Entry 7ETJ (electron microscopy, 4.00 A resolution); this record covers chains C and Z of the 23 polymer chains in the assembly.

# Chain C (and Z)
Name: Major capsid protein
Organism: Human cytomegalovirus
Notes: chain Z of this document is another copy of the same molecule, construct and numbering; everything in this record applies to it too
UniProtKB: A0A1U8QPG3 (A0A1U8QPG3_HCMV); residues 1-1370 here = UniProt positions 1-1370
Amino-acid sequence (1370 residues; numbered 1 to 1370; the number before each row is that of its first residue):
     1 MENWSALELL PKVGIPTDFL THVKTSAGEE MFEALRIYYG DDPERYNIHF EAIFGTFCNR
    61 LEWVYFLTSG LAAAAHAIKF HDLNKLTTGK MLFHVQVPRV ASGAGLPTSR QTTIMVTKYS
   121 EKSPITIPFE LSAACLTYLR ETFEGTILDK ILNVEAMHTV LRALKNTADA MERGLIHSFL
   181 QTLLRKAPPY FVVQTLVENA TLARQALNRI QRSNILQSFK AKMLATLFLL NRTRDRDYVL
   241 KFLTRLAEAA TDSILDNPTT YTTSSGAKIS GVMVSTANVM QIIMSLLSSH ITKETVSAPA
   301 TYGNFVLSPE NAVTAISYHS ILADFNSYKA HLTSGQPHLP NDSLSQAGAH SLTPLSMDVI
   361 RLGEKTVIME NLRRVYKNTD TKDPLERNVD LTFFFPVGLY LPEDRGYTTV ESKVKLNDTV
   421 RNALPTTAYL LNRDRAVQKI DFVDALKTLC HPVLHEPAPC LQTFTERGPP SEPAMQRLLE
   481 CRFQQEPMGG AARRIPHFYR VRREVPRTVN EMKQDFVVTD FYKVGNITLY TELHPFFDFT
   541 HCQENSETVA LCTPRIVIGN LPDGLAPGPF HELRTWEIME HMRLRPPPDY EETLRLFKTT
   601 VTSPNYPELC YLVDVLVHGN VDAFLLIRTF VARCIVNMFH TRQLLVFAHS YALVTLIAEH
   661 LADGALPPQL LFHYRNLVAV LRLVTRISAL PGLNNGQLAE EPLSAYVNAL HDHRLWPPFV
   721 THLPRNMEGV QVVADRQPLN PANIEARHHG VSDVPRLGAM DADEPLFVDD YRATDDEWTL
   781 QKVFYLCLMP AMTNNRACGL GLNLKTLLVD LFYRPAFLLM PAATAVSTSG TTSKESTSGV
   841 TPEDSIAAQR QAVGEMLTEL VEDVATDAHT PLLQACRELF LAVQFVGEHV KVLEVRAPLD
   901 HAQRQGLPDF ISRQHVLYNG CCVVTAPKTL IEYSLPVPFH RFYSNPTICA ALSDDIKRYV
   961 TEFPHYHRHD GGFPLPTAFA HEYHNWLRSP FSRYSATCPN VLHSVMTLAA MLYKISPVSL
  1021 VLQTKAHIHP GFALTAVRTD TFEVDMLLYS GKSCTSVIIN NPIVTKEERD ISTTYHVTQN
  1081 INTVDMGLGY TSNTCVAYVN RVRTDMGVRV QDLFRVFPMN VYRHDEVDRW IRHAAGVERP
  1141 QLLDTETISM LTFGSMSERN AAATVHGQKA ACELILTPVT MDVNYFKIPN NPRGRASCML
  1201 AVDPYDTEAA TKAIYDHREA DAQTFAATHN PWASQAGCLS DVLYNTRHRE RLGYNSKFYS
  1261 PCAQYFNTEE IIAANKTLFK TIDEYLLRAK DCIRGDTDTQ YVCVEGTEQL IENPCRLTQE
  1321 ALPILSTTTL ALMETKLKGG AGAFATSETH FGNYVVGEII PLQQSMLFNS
Not modelled in the structure: 15-29, 39-41, 824-844 (chain Z: 473-485, 825-844)

# Chain C / chain Z interface
Residue-residue contacts - 79 pairs, chain C then chain Z:
  His-81(C) / Glu-144(Z)  salt bridge
  Asp-82(C) / Thr-146(Z)
  Asp-82(C) / Leu-148(Z)
  Lys-90(C) / Glu-2(Z)
  Leu-92(C) / Leu-7(Z)  hydrophobic
  Phe-93(C) / Leu-7(Z)
  His-94(C) / Leu-7(Z)
  Val-97(C) / Val-23(Z)  hydrophobic
  Arg-110(C) / Tyr-39(Z)
  Gln-111(C) / Tyr-39(Z)
  Gln-111(C) / Gly-40(Z)
  Thr-112(C) / Lys-24(Z)
  Thr-112(C) / Ile-37(Z)
  Thr-112(C) / Tyr-38(Z)  hydrogen bond (side chain-backbone)
  Thr-112(C) / Tyr-39(Z)
  Thr-113(C) / Ile-37(Z)
  Thr-113(C) / Tyr-38(Z)  hydrogen bond (backbone-backbone)
  Ile-114(C) / Val-23(Z)  hydrophobic
  Ile-114(C) / Ala-27(Z)  hydrophobic
  Ile-114(C) / Arg-36(Z)
  Ile-114(C) / Ile-37(Z)  hydrophobic
  Met-115(C) / Trp-4(Z)  hydrophobic
  Met-115(C) / Leu-7(Z)  hydrophobic
  Met-115(C) / Ala-34(Z)
  Met-115(C) / Leu-35(Z)
  Met-115(C) / Arg-36(Z)  hydrogen bond (backbone-backbone)
  Met-115(C) / Tyr-38(Z)  hydrophobic
  Val-116(C) / Phe-32(Z)  hydrophobic
  Val-116(C) / Ala-34(Z)
  Thr-117(C) / Glu-2(Z)
  Thr-117(C) / Glu-33(Z)
  Thr-117(C) / Ala-34(Z)
  Lys-118(C) / Glu-33(Z)
  Tyr-119(C) / Glu-2(Z)  hydrogen bond
  Leu-196(C) / Leu-20(Z)  hydrophobic
  Ala-200(C) / Leu-20(Z)
  Ala-203(C) / His-22(Z)
  Ala-203(C) / Thr-25(Z)  hydrogen bond (backbone-side chain)
  Arg-204(C) / His-22(Z)  hydrogen bond (backbone-side chain)
  Arg-204(C) / Lys-24(Z)
  Arg-204(C) / Thr-25(Z)
  Gln-205(C) / Lys-24(Z)
  Gln-205(C) / Thr-25(Z)  hydrogen bond (backbone-side chain)
  Gln-205(C) / Glu-29(Z)
  Ala-206(C) / Glu-29(Z)
  Leu-207(C) / Glu-29(Z)  hydrogen bond (backbone-side chain)
  Ala-249(C) / Leu-20(Z)
  Thr-251(C) / Asp-18(Z)  hydrogen bond (side chain-backbone)
  Thr-251(C) / Phe-19(Z)
  Asp-252(C) / Asp-18(Z)
  Ile-254(C) / Ile-15(Z)
  Leu-307(C) / Ile-147(Z)
  Ala-312(C) / Leu-148(Z)  hydrophobic
  Leu-322(C) / Leu-10(Z)  hydrophobic
  Tyr-328(C) / Leu-10(Z)  hydrophobic
  Tyr-328(C) / Pro-11(Z)
  Leu-332(C) / Pro-11(Z)
  Gln-336(C) / Pro-11(Z)
  Pro-337(C) / Pro-11(Z)
  Pro-337(C) / Lys-12(Z)  hydrogen bond (backbone-backbone)
  His-338(C) / Lys-12(Z)
  Leu-339(C) / Pro-11(Z)
  Leu-339(C) / Lys-12(Z)  hydrogen bond (backbone-backbone)
  Leu-339(C) / Val-13(Z)  hydrophobic
  Asn-341(C) / Val-13(Z)
  Asn-1061(C) / Glu-144(Z)
  Leu-1088(C) / Thr-17(Z)
  Leu-1088(C) / Phe-19(Z)  hydrophobic
  Leu-1088(C) / Met-31(Z)
  Gly-1089(C) / Phe-19(Z)
  Gly-1089(C) / Met-31(Z)
  Tyr-1090(C) / Met-31(Z)
  Tyr-1205(C) / Glu-30(Z)  hydrogen bond
  Thr-1277(C) / Glu-29(Z)  hydrogen bond (side chain-backbone)
  Thr-1277(C) / Glu-30(Z)
  Phe-1279(C) / Glu-29(Z)
  Phe-1279(C) / Glu-30(Z)
  Phe-1279(C) / Met-31(Z)  hydrophobic
  Lys-1280(C) / Glu-30(Z)  salt bridge
Interface residues without a listed pair, chain C (50 interface residues in all): Val-197, His-331, Asp-342, Leu-1278
Interface residues without a listed pair, chain Z (37 interface residues in all): Glu-8, Leu-9, Gly-14, Thr-21

# Summary
50 residues of chain C and 37 residues of chain Z are in contact; the contacts include 13 hydrogen bonds and 2
salt bridges. Polar pairs include His-81(C)/Glu-144(Z), Lys-1280(C)/Glu-30(Z) and Thr-112(C)/Tyr-38(Z).
Chain C and chain Z are both Major capsid protein (Human cytomegalovirus); the structure, C5 portal vertex in
the partially-enveloped virion capsid, was determined by electron microscopy (same publication as 7ET2, 7ET3,
7ETM and 7ETO).
